PDB entry 9BWQ | X-ray diffraction, 1.40 A resolution | chains A and B

# Chain A (and B)
Molecule: Superoxide dismutase [Mn], mitochondrial
From: Homo sapiens
Notes: EC 1.15.1.1; chain B of this document is another copy of the same molecule, construct and numbering; everything in this record applies to it too
Reference sequence: P04179 (SODM_HUMAN); residues 1-198 here correspond to UniProt positions 25-222 (UniProt number = residue number + 24)
Sequence (199 residues; row label = number of the first residue in the row; numbering starts at 0):
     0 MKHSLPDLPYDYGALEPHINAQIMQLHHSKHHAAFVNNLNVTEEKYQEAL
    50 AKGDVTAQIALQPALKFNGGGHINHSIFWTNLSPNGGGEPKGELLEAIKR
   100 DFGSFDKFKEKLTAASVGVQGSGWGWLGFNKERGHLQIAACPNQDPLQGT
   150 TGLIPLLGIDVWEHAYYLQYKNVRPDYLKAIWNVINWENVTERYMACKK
Construct notes: initiating methionine (0); engineered mutation Phe-34 (Tyr58 in P04179)
Metal / ion sites: K+: Gly-12 (shared with Gly-85(B), Asn-182(B) of chain B); Mn2+: His-26, His-74, Asp-159, His-163 (together with hydrogen peroxide)
Residues lining bound ligands: hydrogen peroxide (PEO): His-26, Phe-34, His-74, Trp-123, Gln-143, Asp-159, Trp-161, His-163
What the authors report for this chain:
  - Mn2+ coordination: His-26, His-74, Asp-159, His-163
  - binding site for hydrogen peroxide: Gln-143, Trp-161
  - mutagenesis - Y34F, W161F: decreased catalytic activity (citing earlier work)
  - catalytic residues: His-30, Tyr-166

# Chain A / chain B interface
Contacting residue pairs (46; chain A residue first):
  His-2(A) with Gly-52(B); Val-54(B)
  Glu-42(A) with Val-54(B); Gln-57(B), hydrogen bond
  Tyr-45(A) with Tyr-45(B), hydrophobic; Leu-64(B)
  Gln-46(A) with Gln-46(B), hydrogen bond; Leu-49(B)
  Leu-49(A) with Glu-42(B); Gln-46(B); Leu-49(B), hydrophobic
  Lys-51(A) with Met-0(B)
  Gly-52(A) with Met-0(B); His-2(B)
  Val-54(A) with His-2(B); Glu-42(B); Gly-68(B); Ile-72(B), hydrophobic
  Thr-55(A) with Ile-72(B); Gln-147(B); Gly-148(B)
  Gln-57(A) with Glu-42(B), hydrogen bond; Leu-64(B)
  Ile-58(A) with Leu-64(B), hydrophobic; Lys-65(B); Gly-69(B); Pro-145(B), hydrophobic
  Ala-59(A) with Gly-148(B)
  Gln-61(A) with Gln-61(B), hydrogen bond (backbone-side chain); Leu-64(B); Lys-65(B)
  Leu-64(A) with Tyr-45(B); Gln-57(B); Ile-58(B), hydrophobic; Gln-61(B)
  Lys-65(A) with Ile-58(B); Gln-61(B)
  Gly-68(A) with Val-54(B)
  Gly-69(A) with Ile-58(B)
  Ile-72(A) with Val-54(B), hydrophobic; Thr-55(B)
  Pro-145(A) with Ile-58(B), hydrophobic
  Gln-147(A) with Thr-55(B)
  Gly-148(A) with Thr-55(B); Ile-58(B); Ala-59(B)
Other interface residues (no listed pair), chain A (24 interface residues in all): Leu-38, Ala-50, Thr-149
Other interface residues (no listed pair), chain B (23 interface residues in all): Leu-38, Thr-149

# Summary
The interface between chain A and chain B involves 24 residues on one side and 23 on the other, with 4
hydrogen bonds. Polar contacts include Glu-42(A)/Gln-57(B), Gln-46(A)/Gln-46(B) and Gln-61(A)/Gln-61(B). Bound
to chain A: hydrogen peroxide. From the paper: catalytic residues His-30(A) and Tyr-166(A); Y34F and W161F of
chain A reduce catalytic activity.
Both chains are Superoxide dismutase [Mn], mitochondrial (Homo sapiens). Entry 9BWQ (X-ray Counterpart to the
Neutron Structure of Peroxide-Soaked Tyr34Phe MnSOD) was determined by X-ray diffraction together with 9BWR
from the same study.
